6MUP - chains E and J of the 14 polymer chains in the assembly; structure by electron microscopy, 3.50 A resolution.

[Chain E]
Name: Histone H3-like centromeric protein A
From: Homo sapiens
UniProt: P49450 (CENPA_HUMAN); residues 38-139 here = UniProt positions 38-139
Chain sequence (102 residues; row label = number of the first residue in the row):
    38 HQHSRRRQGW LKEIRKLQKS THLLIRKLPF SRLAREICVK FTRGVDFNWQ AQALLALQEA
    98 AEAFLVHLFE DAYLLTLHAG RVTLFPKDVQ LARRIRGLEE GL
Not modelled in the structure: 38
UniProt features mapped onto this chain:
  - region: Gln39 to Leu54 (Important for flexibility of DNA ends that protrude from nucleosomes)
  - modified residue: Ser68 (Phosphoserine)
  - mutagenesis: Ser68 (S68A: No effect on interaction with HJURP. Impairs localization at centromeres; S68E/Q: Impairs interaction with HJURP, association with chromatin and localization at centromeres), Arg80 to Gly81 (Impairs retention at centromeres, but not targeting to centromeres), His104 (H104G: Reduces location at centromeres. Abolishes location at centromeres; when associated with C-112), Leu112 (L112C: No effect on location at centromeres. Abolishes location at centromeres; when associated with G-104)

[Chain J]
Molecule: 147-nt DNA strand
Sequence (147 nucleotides; each row starts with the number of its first residue; numbers below 1 keep their minus sign (DA-73 is residue -73)):
   -73 ATCGAGGAAG TTCATATAAA AGGCAAACGG AAGCATTCTC AGAATATTCT TTGTGATGAT
   -13 GGAGTTTCAC TCACAGAGCT GAACATGCCT TTTGATGGAG CAGTTTCCAA ATACACTTTT
    47 GGTAGAATCT GCAGGTGGAT ATTTGAT

[Interface between chain E and chain J]
Pairs across the interface - 13 pairs, chain E then chain J:
  Arg63(E) - DG-13(J)  salt bridge to the phosphate
  Arg72(E) - DT-23(J)  salt bridge to the phosphate
  Asn85(E) - DT-24(J)  phosphate contact
  Asn85(E) - DT-23(J)  sugar contact
  Trp86(E) - DT-24(J)  sugar contact
  Trp86(E) - DT-23(J)  hydrogen bond to the phosphate
  Gln87(E) - DT-24(J)  phosphate contact
  Ala88(E) - DT-24(J)  phosphate contact
  Arg118(E) - DT-3(J)  phosphate contact
  Arg118(E) - DC-2(J)  salt bridge to the phosphate
  Val119(E) - DT-3(J)  hydrogen bond to the phosphate
  Thr120(E) - DC-4(J)  phosphate contact
  Thr120(E) - DT-3(J)  hydrogen bond to the phosphate
Interface residues without a listed pair, chain E (12 interface residues in all): His40, Gly117, Phe122
Interface residues without a listed pair, chain J (8 interface residues in all): DT-14, DT-7

[In short]
12 residues of chain E and 8 residues of chain J are in contact, with 3 hydrogen bonds and 3 salt bridges.
Among the polar pairs are Trp86(E)-DT-23(J), Val119(E)-DT-3(J) and Thr120(E)-DT-3(J). From UniProt: 5
mutagenesis sites on chain E.
Here chain E is Histone H3-like centromeric protein A (Homo sapiens) and chain J is a 147-nt DNA strand. Entry
6MUP (CENP-A nucleosome bound by two copies of CENP-C(CD) and two copies CENP-N(NT)) was determined by
electron microscopy (same publication as 6MUO).
